Entry 3VV8 (X-ray diffraction, 2.50 A resolution); this record covers chain A.

Chain A:
Protein: Beta-secretase 1
Organism: Homo sapiens
Notes: EC 3.4.23.46
UniProt: P56817 (BACE1_HUMAN); residues -18 to 393 here correspond to UniProt positions 43-454 (UniProt number = residue number + 61)
Chain sequence (416 residues; each row starts with the number of its first residue; numbers below 1 keep their minus sign (Gly-22 is residue -22)):
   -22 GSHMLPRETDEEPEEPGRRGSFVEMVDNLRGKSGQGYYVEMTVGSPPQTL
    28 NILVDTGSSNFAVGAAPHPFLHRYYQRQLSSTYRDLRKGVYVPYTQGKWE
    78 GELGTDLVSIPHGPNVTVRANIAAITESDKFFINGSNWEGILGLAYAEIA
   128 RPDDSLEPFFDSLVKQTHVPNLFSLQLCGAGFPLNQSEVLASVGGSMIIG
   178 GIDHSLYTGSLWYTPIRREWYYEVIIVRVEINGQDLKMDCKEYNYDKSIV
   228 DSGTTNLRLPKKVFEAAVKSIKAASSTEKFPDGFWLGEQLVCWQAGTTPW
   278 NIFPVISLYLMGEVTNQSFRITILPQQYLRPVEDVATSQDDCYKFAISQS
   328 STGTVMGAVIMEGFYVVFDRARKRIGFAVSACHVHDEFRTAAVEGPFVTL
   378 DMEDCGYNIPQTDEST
Not modelled in the structure: -22 to -2, 157-167, 255-256, 270-276, 309-317, 386-393
Disulfide bonds: Cys155-Cys359, Cys217-Cys382, Cys269-Cys319
Sequence notes: expression tag (-22 to -19)
UniProt features mapped onto this chain:
  - active site: Asp32, Asp228
  - modified residue (N6-acetyllysine): Lys65, Lys214, Lys218, Lys224, Lys238, Lys239, Lys246
  - glycosylation (N-linked (GlcNAc...) asparagine): Asn92, Asn111, Asn162, Asn293

Summary:
UniProt lists active-site residues Asp32 and Asp228.
Chain A is Beta-secretase 1 (Homo sapiens); the structure, Crystal structure of beta secetase in complex with
2-amino-3-methyl-6-((1S,2R)-2-(3'-methylbiphenyl-4-yl)cyclopropyl)pyrimidin-4(3H)-one, was determined by X-ray
diffraction, deposited together with 3VV6 and 3VV7.
